PDB entry 7MVZ | electron microscopy, 2.81 A resolution | chains A and B of the 3 polymer chains in the assembly

Chain A:
Molecule: Nucleoporin NUP188
From: Chaetomium thermophilum (strain DSM 1495 / CBS 144.50 / IMI 039719)
UniProtKB: G0SFH5 (NU188_CHATD); residues 1-1858 here = UniProt positions 1-1858
Chain sequence (1862 residues; row label = number of the first residue in the row; numbers below 1 keep their minus sign (Gly-3 is residue -3)):
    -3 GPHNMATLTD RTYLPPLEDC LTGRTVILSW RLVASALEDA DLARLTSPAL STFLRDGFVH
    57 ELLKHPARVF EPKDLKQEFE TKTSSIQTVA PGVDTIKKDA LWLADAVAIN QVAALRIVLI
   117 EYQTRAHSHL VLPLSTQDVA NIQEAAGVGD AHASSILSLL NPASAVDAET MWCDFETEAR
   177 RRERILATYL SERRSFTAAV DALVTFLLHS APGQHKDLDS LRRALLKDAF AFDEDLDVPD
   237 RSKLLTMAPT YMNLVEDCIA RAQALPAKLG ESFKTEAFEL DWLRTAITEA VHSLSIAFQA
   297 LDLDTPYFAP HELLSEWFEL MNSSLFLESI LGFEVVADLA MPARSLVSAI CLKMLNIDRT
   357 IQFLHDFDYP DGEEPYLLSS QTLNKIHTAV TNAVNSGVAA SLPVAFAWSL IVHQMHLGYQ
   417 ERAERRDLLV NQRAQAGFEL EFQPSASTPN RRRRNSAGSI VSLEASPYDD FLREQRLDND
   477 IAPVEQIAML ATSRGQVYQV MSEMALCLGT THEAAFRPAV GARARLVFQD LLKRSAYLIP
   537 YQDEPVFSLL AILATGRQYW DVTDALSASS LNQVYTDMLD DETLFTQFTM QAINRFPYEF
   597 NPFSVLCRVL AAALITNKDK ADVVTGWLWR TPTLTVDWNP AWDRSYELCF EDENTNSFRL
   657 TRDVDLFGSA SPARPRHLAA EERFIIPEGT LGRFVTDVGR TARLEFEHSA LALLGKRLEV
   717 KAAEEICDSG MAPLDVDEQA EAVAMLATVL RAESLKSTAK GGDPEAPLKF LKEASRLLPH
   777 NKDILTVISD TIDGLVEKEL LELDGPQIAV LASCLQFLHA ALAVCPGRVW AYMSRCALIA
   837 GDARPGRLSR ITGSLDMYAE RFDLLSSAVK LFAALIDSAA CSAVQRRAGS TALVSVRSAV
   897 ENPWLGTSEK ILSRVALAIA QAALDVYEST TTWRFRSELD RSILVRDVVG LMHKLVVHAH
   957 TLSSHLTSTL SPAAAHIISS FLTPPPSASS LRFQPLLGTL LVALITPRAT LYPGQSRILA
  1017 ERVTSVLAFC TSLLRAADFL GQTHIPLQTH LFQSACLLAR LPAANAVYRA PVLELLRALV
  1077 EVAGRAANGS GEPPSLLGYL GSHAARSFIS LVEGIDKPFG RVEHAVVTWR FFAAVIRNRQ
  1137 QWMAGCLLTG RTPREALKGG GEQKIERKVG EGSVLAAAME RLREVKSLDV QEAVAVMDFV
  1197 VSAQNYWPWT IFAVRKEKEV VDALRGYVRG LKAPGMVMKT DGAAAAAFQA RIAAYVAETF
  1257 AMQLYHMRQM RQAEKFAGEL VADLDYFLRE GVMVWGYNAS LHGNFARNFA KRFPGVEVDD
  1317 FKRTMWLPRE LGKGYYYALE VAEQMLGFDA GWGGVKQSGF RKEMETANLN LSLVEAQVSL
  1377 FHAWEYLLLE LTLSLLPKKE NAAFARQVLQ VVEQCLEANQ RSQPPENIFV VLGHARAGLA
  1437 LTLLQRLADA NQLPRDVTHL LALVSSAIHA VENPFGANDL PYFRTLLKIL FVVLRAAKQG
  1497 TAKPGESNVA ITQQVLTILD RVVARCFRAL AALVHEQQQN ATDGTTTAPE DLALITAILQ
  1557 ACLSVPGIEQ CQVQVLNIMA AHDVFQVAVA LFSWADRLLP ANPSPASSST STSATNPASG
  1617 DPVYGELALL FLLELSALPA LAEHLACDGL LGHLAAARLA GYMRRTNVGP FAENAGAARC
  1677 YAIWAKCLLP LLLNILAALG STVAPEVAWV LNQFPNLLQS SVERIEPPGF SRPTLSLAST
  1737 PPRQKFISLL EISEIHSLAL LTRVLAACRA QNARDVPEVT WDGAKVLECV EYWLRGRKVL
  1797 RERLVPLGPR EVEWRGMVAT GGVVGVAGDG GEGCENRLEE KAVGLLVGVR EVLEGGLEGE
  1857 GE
Disordered / not traced: -3 to 2, 82-87, 144-151, 420-461, 665-677, 693-696, 881-898, 1083-1087, 1148-1164, 1497-1504, 1532-1542, 1590-1617, 1724-1744, 1791-1793, 1809-1831, 1851-1858
Sequence notes: expression tag (-3 to 0)

Chain B:
Molecule: Nucleoporin NIC96
From: Chaetomium thermophilum (strain DSM 1495 / CBS 144.50 / IMI 039719)
UniProtKB: G0S024 (NIC96_CHATD); residues 240-301 here = UniProt positions 240-301
Chain sequence (63 residues; numbered 239 to 301; the number before each row is that of its first residue):
   239 SGTGLGEVDV DTYLSNLQTK TTLSMIADGL ERSARDFDAF LEENVTLEWE AQRKRIYQHF
   299 GIK
Disordered / not traced: 239-246, 300-301
Sequence notes: expression tag (239)

How chain A and chain B interact:
Pairs across the interface - 44 pairs, chain A then chain B:
  Gln1200(A) - Thr260(B)
  Asn1201(A) - Lys258(B)
  Asn1201(A) - Thr259(B)
  Asn1201(A) - Thr260(B)  hydrogen bond (backbone-backbone)
  Pro1204(A) - Thr260(B)
  Trp1205(A) - Tyr251(B)  hydrophobic
  Trp1205(A) - Leu252(B)  hydrophobic
  Trp1205(A) - Leu255(B)
  Tyr1261(A) - Met263(B)
  Tyr1261(A) - Ile264(B)  hydrophobic
  His1262(A) - Tyr251(B)  hydrogen bond
  His1262(A) - Thr260(B)
  Gln1268(A) - Asp247(B)
  Tyr1382(A) - Ile264(B)  hydrophobic
  Leu1385(A) - Leu268(B)  hydrophobic
  Leu1437(A) - Phe275(B)  hydrophobic
  Thr1438(A) - Ser271(B)  hydrogen bond
  Gln1441(A) - Ser271(B)  hydrogen bond
  Gln1441(A) - Asp274(B)
  Gln1441(A) - Phe275(B)
  Ala1444(A) - Phe278(B)  hydrophobic
  Asp1445(A) - Phe278(B)
  Lys1484(A) - Phe275(B)
  Phe1487(A) - Asn282(B)
  Val1488(A) - Phe275(B)  hydrophobic
  Arg1491(A) - Phe278(B)
  Arg1491(A) - Asn282(B)  hydrogen bond
  Arg1491(A) - Leu285(B)
  Ala1553(A) - Leu279(B)  hydrophobic
  Gln1556(A) - Val283(B)
  Gln1556(A) - Glu286(B)
  Gln1556(A) - Trp287(B)  hydrogen bond
  Ser1560(A) - Glu286(B)  hydrogen bond
  Glu1565(A) - Arg293(B)  salt bridge
  Ala1633(A) - Gln290(B)
  Ala1693(A) - Phe298(B)  hydrophobic
  His1752(A) - Arg291(B)  hydrogen bond
  Glu1807(A) - Arg273(B)
  Glu1807(A) - Asp274(B)
  Glu1807(A) - Ala277(B)
  Val1808(A) - Glu281(B)
  Lys1837(A) - Thr284(B)
  Leu1841(A) - Arg291(B)
  Glu1847(A) - Tyr295(B)
Interface residues without a listed pair, chain A (43 interface residues in all): Met1258, Gln1265, Met1266, Glu1381, Leu1389, Arg1442, Leu1550, Leu1626, Lys1682, Asn1690, Ser1749, Leu1756, Pro1805
Interface residues without a listed pair, chain B (34 interface residues in all): Leu261, Gly267, Arg270, Glu280, Ile294

In short:
43 residues of chain A face 34 of chain B across their interface, with 8 hydrogen bonds and 1 salt bridge.
Among the polar pairs are Glu1565(A)-Arg293(B), His1262(A)-Tyr251(B) and Thr1438(A)-Ser271(B).
Chain A is Nucleoporin NUP188 and chain B is Nucleoporin NIC96, both from Chaetomium thermophilum (strain DSM
1495 / CBS 144.50 / IMI 039719); the structure, Single particle cryo-EM structure of the Chaetomium
thermophilum Nup188-Nic96-Nup145N complex (Nup188 residues 1-1858; Nic96 residues 240-301 ..., was determined
by electron microscopy, deposited together with 7MVT, 7MVU, 7MVV, 7MVX, 7MVY and 7MW1.
